PDB entry 2VK1 | X-ray diffraction, 1.71 A resolution | chains A and B

[Chain A (and B)]
Molecule: Pyruvate decarboxylase isozyme 1
From: Saccharomyces cerevisiae
Notes: EC 4.1.1.1; chain B of this document is another copy of the same molecule, construct and numbering; everything in this record applies to it too
Reference sequence: P06169 (PDC1_YEAST); residue numbers follow UniProt; this construct covers 1-563
Amino-acid sequence (563 residues; numbered 1 to 563; the number before each row is that of its first residue):
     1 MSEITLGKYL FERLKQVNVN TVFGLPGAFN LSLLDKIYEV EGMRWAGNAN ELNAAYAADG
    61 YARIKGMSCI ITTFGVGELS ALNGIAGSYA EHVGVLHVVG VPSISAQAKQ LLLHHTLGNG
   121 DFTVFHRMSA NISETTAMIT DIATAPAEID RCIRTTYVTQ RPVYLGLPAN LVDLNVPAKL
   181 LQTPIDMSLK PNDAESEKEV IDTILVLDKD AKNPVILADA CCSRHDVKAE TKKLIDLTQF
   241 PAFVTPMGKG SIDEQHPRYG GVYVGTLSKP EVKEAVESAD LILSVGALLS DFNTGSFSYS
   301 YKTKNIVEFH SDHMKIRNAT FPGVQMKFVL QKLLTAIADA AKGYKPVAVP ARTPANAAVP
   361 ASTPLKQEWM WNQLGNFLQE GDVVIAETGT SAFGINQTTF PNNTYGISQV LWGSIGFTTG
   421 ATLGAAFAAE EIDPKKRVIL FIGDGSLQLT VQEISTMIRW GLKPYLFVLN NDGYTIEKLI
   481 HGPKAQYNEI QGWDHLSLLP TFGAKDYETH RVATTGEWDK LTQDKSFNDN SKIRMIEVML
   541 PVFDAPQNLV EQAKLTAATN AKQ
Disordered / not traced: 1
Construct notes: engineered mutation Ala28 (Asp in P06169)
Curated features (UniProtKB/Swiss-Prot):
  - binding site (pyruvate): His115, Tyr157, Arg224, Glu477
  - binding site (thiamine diphosphate): Thr390, Gly413 to Ile415, Gly445, Ser446, Asn471 to Ile476
  - binding site (Mg(2+)): Asp444, Asn471, Gly473
  - modified residue: Ser2 (N-acetylserine), Arg161 (Omega-N-methylarginine), Ser223 (Phosphoserine), Thr266 (Phosphothreonine), Thr353 (Phosphothreonine), Thr522 (Phosphothreonine), Ser526 (Phosphoserine)
  - cross-link (Glycyl lysine isopeptide (Lys-Gly)): Lys212 (interchain with G-Cter in ubiquitin), Lys233 (interchain with G-Cter in ubiquitin), Lys269 (interchain with G-Cter in ubiquitin), Lys332 (interchain with G-Cter in ubiquitin), Lys484 (interchain with G-Cter in ubiquitin), Lys505 (interchain with G-Cter in ubiquitin), Lys520 (interchain with G-Cter in ubiquitin)
  - mutagenesis: Asp291 (D291N: In PDC1-8; reduces catalytic activity to 10% but retains autoregulatory activity)
Ion coordination: Mg2+: Asp444, Asn471, Gly473 (together with thiamine diphosphate)
Small-molecule neighbours:
  - pyruvic acid (PYR): His92, Cys221, His225, Gly286, Ala287, Leu288, Phe309, His310, Ser311, Met326
  - pyruvic acid / thiamine diphosphate, molecule 1: Pro26, Gly27, Ala28, Glu51, Thr73, Val76, Ser80, His114, His115
  - pyruvic acid / thiamine diphosphate, molecule 2: Phe292, Thr388, Gly389, Thr390, Gly413, Ser414, Ile415, Gly443, Asp444, Gly445, Ser446, Leu449, Asn471, Gly473, Tyr474, Thr475, Ile476, Glu477, Ile480
Reported in the primary citation:
  - binding site for pyruvic acid: Cys221
  - conformationally variable residues (order/disorder transition): Ala28, Ile104 to Leu113, Leu288 to Lys304
  - mutagenesis - D28A, E51A: decreased catalytic activity (citing earlier work)

[Interface between chain A and chain B]
Contacting residue pairs - 170 pairs, chain A then chain B:
  Leu25(A) - Leu449(B)  hydrophobic
  Pro26(A) - Tyr474(B)  hydrophobic
  Pro26(A) - Glu477(B)
  Pro26(A) - Tyr487(B)
  Gly27(A) - Glu477(B)
  Ala28(A) - Glu477(B)
  Ala28(A) - Asn560(B)
  Phe29(A) - Asn560(B)
  Leu31(A) - His481(B)
  Leu31(A) - Tyr487(B)  hydrogen bond (backbone-side chain)
  Leu34(A) - Tyr487(B)  hydrophobic
  Asp35(A) - His481(B)  salt bridge
  Asp35(A) - Tyr487(B)  hydrogen bond
  Tyr38(A) - Gln486(B)
  Tyr38(A) - Tyr487(B)  hydrogen bond (side chain-backbone)
  Trp45(A) - Tyr487(B)
  Ala49(A) - Gln448(B)
  Ala49(A) - Leu449(B)
  Asn50(A) - Leu449(B)  hydrogen bond (side chain-backbone)
  Glu51(A) - Leu449(B)
  Gly75(A) - Asn83(B)
  Gly75(A) - Trp412(B)
  Val76(A) - Asn83(B)
  Val76(A) - Trp412(B)
  Val76(A) - Ser414(B)
  Leu79(A) - Ala86(B)  hydrophobic
  Leu79(A) - Trp412(B)  hydrophobic
  Ser80(A) - Asn83(B)  hydrogen bond
  Leu82(A) - Met128(B)  hydrophobic
  Asn83(A) - Val76(B)  hydrogen bond (side chain-backbone)
  Asn83(A) - Leu79(B)
  Asn83(A) - Ser80(B)  hydrogen bond
  Ala86(A) - Leu79(B)  hydrophobic
  Ala86(A) - Leu117(B)
  Ala90(A) - Thr116(B)
  Ala90(A) - Leu117(B)  hydrophobic
  Ser103(A) - Thr559(B)  hydrogen bond (side chain-backbone)
  Ser103(A) - Asn560(B)
  Ser105(A) - Lys562(B)
  Lys109(A) - Lys562(B)
  Leu111(A) - Phe297(B)  hydrophobic
  Leu112(A) - Leu289(B)
  Leu112(A) - Ser290(B)
  Leu112(A) - Asp291(B)  hydrogen bond (backbone-backbone)
  Leu112(A) - Phe297(B)
  Leu112(A) - Leu411(B)  hydrophobic
  Leu113(A) - Asp291(B)
  Leu113(A) - Leu411(B)
  His114(A) - Asp291(B)  salt bridge
  His114(A) - Phe292(B)
  His114(A) - Leu411(B)
  His115(A) - Leu411(B)  hydrogen bond (backbone-backbone)
  His115(A) - Trp412(B)  hydrogen bond (side chain-backbone)
  His115(A) - Gly413(B)
  Thr116(A) - Ala90(B)
  Thr116(A) - Leu411(B)
  Thr116(A) - Trp412(B)
  Leu117(A) - Ala86(B)
  Leu117(A) - Ala90(B)  hydrophobic
  Leu117(A) - Arg161(B)
  Leu117(A) - Trp412(B)  hydrophobic
  Val124(A) - Asn131(B)
  Phe125(A) - Trp412(B)  hydrophobic
  Arg127(A) - Asn131(B)  hydrogen bond
  Met128(A) - Leu82(B)  hydrophobic
  Met128(A) - Met128(B)
  Met128(A) - Asn131(B)
  Asn131(A) - Val124(B)
  Asn131(A) - Arg127(B)  hydrogen bond
  Asn131(A) - Met128(B)
  Ala169(A) - Asn560(B)
  Asn170(A) - Asn560(B)
  Asn170(A) - Lys562(B)
  Asn170(A) - Gln563(B)  hydrogen bond (backbone-side chain)
  Leu174(A) - Gln563(B)
  Leu289(A) - Leu112(B)
  Ser290(A) - Leu112(B)
  Asp291(A) - Leu112(B)  hydrogen bond (backbone-backbone)
  Asp291(A) - Leu113(B)
  Asp291(A) - His114(B)  salt bridge
  Phe292(A) - His114(B)
  Phe297(A) - Leu111(B)  hydrophobic
  Phe297(A) - Leu112(B)
  Leu411(A) - Leu112(B)  hydrophobic
  Leu411(A) - Leu113(B)
  Leu411(A) - His114(B)
  Leu411(A) - His115(B)  hydrogen bond (backbone-backbone)
  Leu411(A) - Thr116(B)
  Trp412(A) - Gly75(B)
  Trp412(A) - Val76(B)
  Trp412(A) - His115(B)  hydrogen bond (backbone-side chain)
  Trp412(A) - Thr116(B)
  Trp412(A) - Leu117(B)  hydrophobic
  Trp412(A) - Phe125(B)  hydrophobic
  Gly413(A) - His115(B)
  Ser414(A) - Val76(B)
  Gln448(A) - Ala49(B)
  Gln448(A) - Gln452(B)  hydrogen bond (backbone-side chain)
  Leu449(A) - Leu25(B)  hydrophobic
  Leu449(A) - Ala49(B)
  Leu449(A) - Asn50(B)  hydrogen bond (backbone-side chain)
  Leu449(A) - Glu51(B)
  Leu449(A) - Gln452(B)  hydrogen bond (backbone-side chain)
  Thr450(A) - Gln452(B)
  Val451(A) - Gln452(B)
  Gln452(A) - Gln448(B)  hydrogen bond (side chain-backbone)
  Gln452(A) - Leu449(B)  hydrogen bond (side chain-backbone)
  Gln452(A) - Thr450(B)
  Gln452(A) - Val451(B)
  Gln452(A) - Gln452(B)  hydrogen bond
  Gln452(A) - Trp493(B)
  Ser455(A) - Gln491(B)
  Ser455(A) - Trp493(B)  hydrogen bond
  Ile458(A) - Gln491(B)
  Arg459(A) - Gln486(B)
  Arg459(A) - Glu489(B)  hydrogen bond (side chain-backbone)
  Arg459(A) - Ile490(B)
  Arg459(A) - Gln491(B)
  Tyr474(A) - Leu25(B)
  Tyr474(A) - Pro26(B)  hydrophobic
  Glu477(A) - Pro26(B)
  Glu477(A) - Gly27(B)
  Glu477(A) - Ala28(B)
  Glu477(A) - Leu31(B)
  His481(A) - Leu31(B)
  His481(A) - Asp35(B)  salt bridge
  Gln486(A) - Tyr38(B)
  Tyr487(A) - Pro26(B)
  Tyr487(A) - Leu31(B)  hydrogen bond (side chain-backbone)
  Tyr487(A) - Leu34(B)  hydrophobic
  Tyr487(A) - Asp35(B)  hydrogen bond
  Tyr487(A) - Tyr38(B)  hydrogen bond (backbone-side chain)
  Tyr487(A) - Trp45(B)
  Glu489(A) - Arg459(B)  hydrogen bond (backbone-side chain)
  Ile490(A) - Arg459(B)
  Gln491(A) - Ser455(B)
  Gln491(A) - Ile458(B)
  Gln491(A) - Arg459(B)
  Gln491(A) - Phe502(B)  hydrogen bond (side chain-backbone)
  Gln491(A) - Gly503(B)
  Gly492(A) - Phe502(B)
  Gly492(A) - Gly503(B)
  Trp493(A) - Gln452(B)
  Trp493(A) - Ser455(B)  hydrogen bond
  Trp493(A) - Thr501(B)
  Trp493(A) - Phe502(B)
  Asp494(A) - Thr501(B)  hydrogen bond (backbone-backbone)
  Ser497(A) - Thr501(B)  hydrogen bond
  Leu498(A) - Thr501(B)
  Thr501(A) - Trp493(B)
  Thr501(A) - Asp494(B)  hydrogen bond (backbone-backbone)
  Thr501(A) - Ser497(B)  hydrogen bond
  Thr501(A) - Leu498(B)
  Thr501(A) - Thr501(B)  hydrogen bond
  Phe502(A) - Gln491(B)  hydrogen bond (backbone-side chain)
  Phe502(A) - Gly492(B)
  Phe502(A) - Trp493(B)
  Gly503(A) - Gln491(B)
  Gly503(A) - Gly492(B)
  Thr559(A) - Ser103(B)  hydrogen bond (backbone-side chain)
  Asn560(A) - Ala28(B)
  Asn560(A) - Phe29(B)
  Asn560(A) - Ser103(B)
  Asn560(A) - Ala169(B)
  Asn560(A) - Asn170(B)
  Lys562(A) - Ser105(B)
  Lys562(A) - Lys109(B)
  Lys562(A) - Asn170(B)
  Gln563(A) - Asn170(B)  hydrogen bond (side chain-backbone)
  Gln563(A) - Leu174(B)
Other interface residues (no listed pair), chain A (92 interface residues in all): Ser32, Asn48, Leu52, Tyr89, Ala106, Gly118, Ile132, Arg161, Leu288, Val410, Ile480, Asn488, Pro500, Ala504, Thr556, Ala561
Other interface residues (no listed pair), chain B (91 interface residues in all): Ser32, Asn48, Leu52, Tyr89, Ala106, Gly118, Ile132, Leu288, Val410, Ile480, Asn488, Pro500, Ala504, Thr556

[In short]
Chain A and chain B form an interface of 92 and 91 residues respectively, with 39 hydrogen bonds and 4 salt
bridges. Polar contacts include Asp35(A)-His481(B), His114(A)-Asp291(B) and Leu31(A)-Tyr487(B). From the
paper: a binding site for pyruvic acid at Cys221(A); D28A and E51A of chain A reduce catalytic activity.
Chain A and chain B are both Pyruvate decarboxylase isozyme 1 (Saccharomyces cerevisiae); the structure,
Crystal structure of the Saccharomyces cerevisiae pyruvate decarboxylase variant D28A in complex with its
substrate, was determined by X-ray diffraction together with 2VJY and 2VK8 from the same study.
